7K4M - chains A and D of the 4 polymer chains in the assembly; structure by X-ray diffraction, 2.50 A resolution.

== Chain A ==
Molecule: Hemoglobin subunit alpha
Organism: Homo sapiens
Reference sequence: P69905 (HBA_HUMAN); residues 0-141 here correspond to UniProt positions 1-142 (UniProt number = residue number + 1)
Sequence (142 residues; numbered 0 to 141; the number before each row is that of its first residue; numbering starts at 0):
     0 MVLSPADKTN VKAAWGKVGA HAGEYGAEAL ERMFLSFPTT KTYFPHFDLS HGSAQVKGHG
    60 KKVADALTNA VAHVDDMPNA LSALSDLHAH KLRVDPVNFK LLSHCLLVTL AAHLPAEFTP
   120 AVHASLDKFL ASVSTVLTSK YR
Unresolved in the structure: 141
Bound ions: heme Fe: His87 (together with carbon monoxide)
Ligand contacts: carbon monoxide / heme: Leu29, Met32, Thr39, Tyr42, Phe43, Phe46, His58, Lys61, Val62, Ala65, Leu66, Leu83, Leu86, His87, Leu91, Val93, Asn97, Phe98, Leu101, Leu105, Val132, Leu136
UniProt features mapped onto this chain:
  - binding site (O2): His58
  - binding site (heme b): His87
  - site: Thr8, Asn9 (Microbial infection: Cleavage), Lys11 (Not glycated), Ala13, Trp14 (Microbial infection: Cleavage), Tyr24, Gly25 (Microbial infection: Cleavage), Leu29, Glu30 (Microbial infection: Cleavage), His45, Phe46 (Microbial infection: Cleavage), Asp47, Leu48 (Microbial infection: Cleavage), Ser52, Ala53 (Microbial infection: Cleavage), Val55, Lys56 (Microbial infection: Cleavage), Lys56 (Not glycated), Gly59, Lys60 (Microbial infection: Cleavage), Lys60 (Not glycated), Lys90 (Not glycated), Leu91, Arg92 (Microbial infection: Cleavage), Lys99 (Not glycated), Leu106, Val107 (Microbial infection: Cleavage), Thr108, Leu109 (Microbial infection: Cleavage), Val121, His122 (Microbial infection: Cleavage), Ser133, Thr134 (Microbial infection: Cleavage)
  - modified residue: Ser3 (Phosphoserine), Lys7 (N6-succinyllysine), Thr8 (Phosphothreonine), Lys11 (N6-succinyllysine), Lys16 (N6-acetyllysine), Tyr24 (Phosphotyrosine), Ser35 (Phosphoserine), Lys40 (N6-succinyllysine), Ser49 (Phosphoserine), Ser102 (Phosphoserine), Thr108 (Phosphothreonine), Ser124 (Phosphoserine), Ser131 (Phosphoserine), Thr134 (Phosphothreonine), Thr137 (Phosphothreonine), Ser138 (Phosphoserine)
  - glycosylation (N-linked (Glc) (glycation) lysine): Lys7, Lys16, Lys40, Lys61
What the authors report for this chain:
  - contacts within the chain: Met0-Lys127 (hydrophobic contact), Met0-Ser131 (hydrophobic contact), Met0-Thr134 (hydrophobic contact)

== Chain D ==
Molecule: Hemoglobin subunit beta
Organism: Homo sapiens
Reference sequence: A0A481SHK9 (A0A481SHK9_HUMAN); residues 0-146 here correspond to UniProt positions 1-147 (UniProt number = residue number + 1)
Sequence (148 residues; each row starts with the number of its first residue; numbers below 1 keep their minus sign (ACE-1 is residue -1)):
    -1 XMVHLTPVEK SAVTALWGKV NVDEVGGEAL GRLLVVYPWT QRFFESFGDL STPDAVMGNP
    59 KVKAHGKKVL GAFSDGLAHL DNLKGTFATL SELHCDKLHV DPENFRLLGN VLVCVLAHHF
   119 GKEFTPPVQA AYQKVVAGVA NALAHKYH
Sequence notes: acetylation (-1)
Modified / non-standard residues: ACE (acetyl group) at position -1
Bound ions: heme Fe: His92 (together with carbon monoxide)
Ligand contacts: carbon monoxide / heme: Leu31, Thr38, Phe41, Phe42, Phe45, His63, Lys66, Val67, Ala70, Phe71, Phe85, Leu88, Leu91, His92, Leu96, Val98, Asn102, Phe103, Leu106, Val137, Leu141
What the authors report for this chain:
  - contacts within the chain: Met0-Gly136, Met0-Asn139

== How chain A and chain D interact ==
Contacting residue pairs - 13 pairs, chain A then chain D:
  Thr41(A) - Arg40(D)  hydrogen bond (backbone-side chain)
  Tyr42(A) - Arg40(D)
  Leu91(A) - Arg40(D)
  Arg92(A) - Trp37(D)
  Arg92(A) - Arg40(D)
  Arg92(A) - Glu43(D)  salt bridge
  Val93(A) - Trp37(D)
  Asp94(A) - Trp37(D)
  Asp94(A) - Asp99(D)
  Asp94(A) - Asn102(D)  hydrogen bond
  Pro95(A) - Trp37(D)
  Val96(A) - Asp99(D)
  Lys139(A) - Pro36(D)
Also at the interface, not in a pair above, chain A (10 interface residues in all): Thr38
Also at the interface, not in a pair above, chain D (8 interface residues in all): Gln39, His97

== In short ==
10 residues of chain A face 8 of chain D across their interface; the contacts include 2 hydrogen bonds and 1
salt bridge. Polar pairs include Arg92(A)-Glu43(D), Thr41(A)-Arg40(D) and Asp94(A)-Asn102(D). Bound to chain
A: carbon monoxide / heme. The paper reports contacts within the chain involving Lys127(A), Met0(A) and
Gly136(D) among others.
Here chain A is Hemoglobin subunit alpha and chain D is Hemoglobin subunit beta, both from Homo sapiens. Entry
7K4M (Crystal structure of MetAP2 Modified Hemoglobin S) was determined by X-ray diffraction.
